Entry 1IBM (X-ray diffraction, 3.31 A resolution); this record covers chains A and L of the 24 polymer chains in the assembly.

== Chain A ==
Molecule: 16S ribosomal RNA
Source organism: Thermus thermophilus
Sequence (1522 nucleotides; each row starts with the number of its first residue; note: 42 numbers in that range are skipped by the numbering (no residue carries them; nothing is unmodelled there); a row labelled like 190A-190L holds insertion residues (190A, then the next letters in order); numbering starts at 0):
     0 UUUGUUGGAG AGUUUGAUCC UGGCUCAGGG UGAACGCUGG CGGCGUGCCU AAGACAUGCA
    60 AGUCGUGCGG G
    73 CCGCGGGGUU UU
    88 ACUCCG
    95 UGGUC
   101 AGCGGCGGAC GGGUGAGUAA CGCGUGGGU
  129A G
   130 ACCUACCCGG AAGAGGGGGA CAACCCGGGG AAACUCGGGC UAAUCCCCCA UGUGGACCCG
   190 C
190A-190L CCCUUGGGGUGU
   191 GUCCAAAGGG CUUU
   216 GCCCGCUUCC GGAUGGGCCC GCGUCCCAUC AGCUAGUUGG UGGGGUAAUG GCCCACCAAG
   276 GCGACGACGG GUAGCCGGUC UGAGAGGAUG GCCGGCCACA GGGGCACUGA GACACGGGCC
   336 CCACUCCUAC GGGAGGCAGC AGUUAGGAAU CUUCCGCAAU GGGCGCAAGC CUGACGGAGC
   396 GACGCCGCUU GGAGGAAGAA GCCCUUCGGG GUGUAAACUC CUGAA
   442 CCCGGGACGA AACCCCCGAC GA
   474 GGGGACUGAC GGUACCGGG
   494 GUAAUAGCGC CGGCCAACUC CGUGCCAGCA GCCGCGGUAA UACGGAGGGC GCGAGCGUUA
   554 CCCGGAUUCA CUGGGCGUAA AGGGCGUGUA GGCGGCCUGG GGCGUCCCAU GUGAAAGACC
   614 ACGGCUCAAC CGUGGGGGAG CGUGGGAUAC GCUCAGGCUA GACGGUGGGA GAGGGUGGUG
   674 GAAUUCCCGG AGUAGCGGUG AAAUGCGCAG AUACCGGGAG GAACGCCGAU GGCGAAGGCA
   734 GCCACCUGGU CCACCCGUGA CGCUGAGGCG CGAAAGCGUG GGGAGCAAAC CGGAUUAGAU
   794 ACCCGGGUAG UCCACGCCCU AAACGAUGCG CGCUAGGUCU CUGGGUCU
   848 CCUGGGGGCC GAAGCUAACG CGUUAAGCGC GCCGCCUGGG GAGUACGGCC GCAAGGCUGA
   908 AACUCAAAGG AAUUGACGGG GGCCCGCACA AGCGGUGGAG CAUGUGGUUU AAUUCGAAGC
   968 AACGCGAAGA ACCUUACCAG GCCUUGACAU GCUAGG
 1003A G
  1004 AACCCGGGUG AAAGCCUGGG GUGCCCC
1030A-1030D GCGA
  1031 GGGGAGCCCU AGCACAGGUG CUGCAUGGCC GUCGUCAGCU CGUGCCGUGA GGUGUUGGGU
  1091 UAAGUCCCGC AACGAGCGCA ACCCCCGCCG UUAGUUGCCA GCGGUUCGGC CGGGCACUCU
  1151 AACGGGACUG CCCGCGAAA
  1171 GCGGGAGGAA GGAGGGGACG ACGUCUGGUC AGCAUGGCCC UUACGGCCUG GGCGACACAC
  1231 GUGCUACAAU GCCCACUACA AAGCGAUGCC ACCCGGCAAC GGGGAGCUAA UCGCAAAAAG
  1291 GUGGGCCCAG UUCGGAUUGG GGUCUGCAAC CCGACCCCAU GAAGCCGGAA UCGCUAGUAA
  1351 UCGCGGAUCA G
 1361A C
  1362 CAUGCCGCGG UGAAUACGUU CCCGGGCCUU GUACACACCG CCCGUCACGC CAUGGGAGCG
  1422 GGCUCUACCC GAAGUCGCCG GG
  1446 AGCCUACGGG
  1459 CAGGCGCCGA GGGUAGGGCC CGUGACUGGG GCGAAGUCGU AACAAGGUAG CUGUACCGGA
  1519 AGGUGCGGCU GGAUCACCUC CUUUCU
Not modelled in the structure: 0-4, 1535-1544
Bound ions: Mg2+ site 1: U12, G22; Mg2+ site 2: U12, C526, G527; Mg2+ site 3: G15, U920; Mg2+ site 4 near G21 (its only coordinating residue here); Mg2+ site 5: G61, G105; Mg2+ site 6: G69, G70, U98; Mg2+ site 7: A109, G331; Mg2+ site 8: A116, G117, G289; Mg2+ site 9: C174, C175; Mg2+ site 10: G181, G183; Mg2+ site 11: U182, G183; Mg2+ site 12 near A195 (its only coordinating residue here); 64 more Mg2+ sites not listed

== Chain L ==
Protein: 30S ribosomal protein S12
Source organism: Thermus thermophilus
UniProtKB: P17293 (RS12_THETH); residue numbers follow UniProt; this construct covers 1-135
Chain sequence (135 residues; numbered 1 to 135; the number before each row is that of its first residue):
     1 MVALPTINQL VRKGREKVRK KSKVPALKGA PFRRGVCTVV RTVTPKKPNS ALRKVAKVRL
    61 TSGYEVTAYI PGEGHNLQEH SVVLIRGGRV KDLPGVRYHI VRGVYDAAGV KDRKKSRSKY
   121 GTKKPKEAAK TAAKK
Not modelled in the structure: 1-4, 129-135
Bound ions: Mg2+: Pro-48, Asn-49 (shared with G529(A) of chain A)
Swiss-Prot annotation at these positions:
  - natural variant: Arg-86 (R86C: In strain: Isolate HG14; R86H: In strain: Isolate HG31)

== Chain A / chain L interface ==
Pairs across the interface (129; chain A residue first):
  A32(A) with Pro-31(L), base contact
  A33(A) with Phe-32(L), base contact
  C34(A) with Phe-32(L), sugar contact; Val-101(L), sugar contact; Val-104(L), phosphate contact
  G35(A) with Val-104(L), sugar contact; Ser-118(L), hydrogen bond to the sugar; Gly-121(L), sugar contact
  C36(A) with Arg-117(L), hydrogen bond to the sugar; Ser-118(L), sugar contact; Gly-121(L), phosphate contact; Thr-122(L), sugar contact; Lys-123(L), salt bridge to the phosphate; Lys-124(L), hydrogen bond to the phosphate
  U37(A) with Lys-123(L), phosphate contact; Lys-124(L), hydrogen bond to the phosphate
  U49(A) with Lys-28(L), hydrogen bond to the base
  G302(A) with Lys-17(L), phosphate contact
  A303(A) with Lys-17(L), phosphate contact
  G362(A) with Arg-33(L), phosphate contact; Arg-34(L), salt bridge to the phosphate; Thr-61(L), phosphate contact
  A363(A) with Ala-30(L), base contact; Pro-31(L), base contact; Phe-32(L), base contact; Arg-33(L), salt bridge to the phosphate; Arg-34(L), salt bridge to the phosphate; Thr-61(L), hydrogen bond to the phosphate; Leu-84(L), sugar contact
  A364(A) with Lys-28(L), base contact
  G500(A) with Lys-124(L), hydrogen bond to the phosphate
  C501(A) with Arg-117(L), salt bridge to the phosphate; Ser-118(L), phosphate contact; Lys-124(L), salt bridge to the phosphate
  G502(A) with Lys-115(L), phosphate contact; Ser-116(L), phosphate contact; Arg-117(L), hydrogen bond to the phosphate; Ser-118(L), hydrogen bond to the phosphate; Lys-119(L), phosphate contact
  C503(A) with Ser-116(L), hydrogen bond to the phosphate; Lys-119(L), salt bridge to the phosphate
  C518(A) with Pro-48(L), base contact; Ser-50(L), hydrogen bond to the sugar
  C519(A) with Ser-50(L), hydrogen bond to the phosphate; Ala-51(L), phosphate contact
  A520(A) with Ala-51(L), phosphate contact; Leu-52(L), hydrogen bond to the phosphate; Lys-54(L), salt bridge to the phosphate; Glu-73(L), hydrogen bond to the sugar
  G521(A) with Arg-53(L), hydrogen bond to the base; Lys-54(L), salt bridge to the phosphate; Gly-72(L), phosphate contact; Glu-73(L), phosphate contact; Gly-74(L), phosphate contact
  C522(A) with Asn-49(L), hydrogen bond to the base; Arg-53(L), base contact; Tyr-69(L), hydrogen bond to the phosphate; Pro-71(L), phosphate contact; Gly-72(L), hydrogen bond to the phosphate; Asp-92(L), base contact; Tyr-120(L), hydrogen bond to the phosphate
  A523(A) with Val-90(L), base contact; Lys-91(L), base contact; Asp-92(L), hydrogen bond to the base; Tyr-120(L), phosphate contact
  C525(A) with Lys-91(L), salt bridge to the phosphate
  G527(A) with Asn-49(L), base contact
  C528(A) with Asn-49(L), hydrogen bond to the base
  G529(A) with Asn-49(L), hydrogen bond to the base; Ser-50(L), hydrogen bond to the base; Ala-51(L), base contact
  G537(A) with Glu-73(L), sugar contact; Arg-113(L), salt bridge to the phosphate
  G538(A) with Arg-113(L), salt bridge to the phosphate; Lys-114(L), hydrogen bond to the phosphate; Lys-115(L), hydrogen bond to the phosphate
  A539(A) with Lys-114(L), phosphate contact; Lys-115(L), salt bridge to the phosphate
  G550(A) with Ser-118(L), base contact; Lys-119(L), sugar contact
  U551(A) with Phe-32(L), base contact; Arg-86(L), sugar contact
  U552(A) with Pro-31(L), hydrogen bond to the sugar; Phe-32(L), sugar contact; Arg-86(L), hydrogen bond to the sugar; Gly-87(L), phosphate contact
  A553(A) with Val-24(L), phosphate contact; Gly-29(L), hydrogen bond to the sugar; Ala-30(L), sugar contact; Pro-31(L), sugar contact; Gly-87(L), phosphate contact
  C554(A) with Ser-22(L), hydrogen bond to the phosphate
  C562(A) with Arg-15(L), base contact; Glu-16(L), hydrogen bond to the sugar; Lys-17(L), sugar contact; Val-18(L), base contact
  A563(A) with Arg-15(L), base contact
  C564(A) with Leu-10(L), phosphate contact; Arg-15(L), salt bridge to the phosphate
  G567(A) with Pro-5(L), base contact; Arg-15(L), hydrogen bond to the base
  G568(A) with Pro-5(L), base contact
  G585(A) with Asn-8(L), sugar contact
  C879(A) with Thr-6(L), base contact; Asn-8(L), phosphate contact
  C880(A) with Thr-6(L), hydrogen bond to the phosphate; Asn-8(L), hydrogen bond to the phosphate; Gln-9(L), phosphate contact; Arg-12(L), salt bridge to the phosphate
  G881(A) with Gln-9(L), hydrogen bond to the phosphate; Arg-12(L), salt bridge to the phosphate; Lys-13(L), salt bridge to the phosphate
  C882(A) with Pro-5(L), base contact
  U884(A) with Arg-15(L), hydrogen bond to the base
  A909(A) with Lys-21(L), salt bridge to the phosphate
  C910(A) with Arg-97(L), salt bridge to the phosphate
  U911(A) with Arg-89(L), salt bridge to the phosphate; Gly-95(L), phosphate contact; Arg-97(L), salt bridge to the phosphate
  C912(A) with Lys-46(L), phosphate contact; Pro-94(L), phosphate contact
  A913(A) with Lys-46(L), salt bridge to the phosphate; Lys-47(L), salt bridge to the phosphate
  C1412(A) with Lys-57(L), salt bridge to the phosphate
  C1490(A) with Pro-94(L), sugar contact
  G1491(A) with Lys-46(L), salt bridge to the phosphate
  A1492(A) with Lys-46(L), phosphate contact; Lys-47(L), hydrogen bond to the phosphate; Ser-50(L), hydrogen bond to the base
Interface residues without a listed pair, chain A (61 interface residues in all): C241, C526, C556, A759, C883, A908, C1411
Interface residues without a listed pair, chain L (68 interface residues in all): Ile-7, Arg-19, Lys-20, Pro-25, Pro-45, Gly-103, Tyr-105

== In short ==
The interface between chain A and chain L involves 61 residues on one side and 68 on the other; the contacts
include 37 hydrogen bonds and 25 salt bridges. Polar pairs include U49(A)/Lys-28(L), G521(A)/Arg-53(L) and
C522(A)/Asn-49(L). U12(A) and G22(A) form the Mg2+ site 1.
Here chain A is 16S ribosomal RNA and chain L is 30S ribosomal protein S12, both from Thermus thermophilus.
Entry 1IBM (Structure of the thermus thermophilus 30S ribosomal subunit in complex with a messenger RNA
fragment and ...) was determined by X-ray diffraction together with 1IBK and 1IBL from the same study.
